Entry 2WPX (X-ray diffraction, 2.31 A resolution); this record covers chain A.

# Chain A
Molecule: ORF14
Source organism: Streptomyces clavuligerus
Notes: EC 2.3.1.-
Reference sequence: Q8KRB5 (Q8KRB5_STRCL); numbering as in UniProt (aligned over 1-339)
Chain sequence (339 residues; row label = number of the first residue in the row):
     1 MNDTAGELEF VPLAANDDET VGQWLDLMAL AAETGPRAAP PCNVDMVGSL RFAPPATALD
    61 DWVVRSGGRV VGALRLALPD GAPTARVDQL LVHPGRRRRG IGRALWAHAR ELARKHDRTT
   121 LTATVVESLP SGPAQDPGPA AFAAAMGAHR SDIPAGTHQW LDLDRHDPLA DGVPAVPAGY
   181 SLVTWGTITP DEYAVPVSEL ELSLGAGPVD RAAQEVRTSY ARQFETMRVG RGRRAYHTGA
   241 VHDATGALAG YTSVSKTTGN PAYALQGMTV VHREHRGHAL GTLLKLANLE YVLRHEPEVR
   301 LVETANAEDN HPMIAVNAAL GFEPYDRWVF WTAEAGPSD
Unresolved in the structure: 1-4, 203-210, 339
Small-molecule neighbours: acetyl coenzyme A (ACO): Leu-90, Leu-91, Val-92, Arg-97, Arg-98, Arg-99, Gly-100, Ile-101, Gly-102, Arg-103, Trp-106, Ala-123, Val-125, Asp-136, Gly-138, Pro-139, Ala-141, Phe-142, Ala-143, Ala-145

# Summary
Chain A binds acetyl coenzyme A.
Chain A is ORF14 (Streptomyces clavuligerus); the structure, Tandem GNAT protein from the clavulanic acid
biosynthesis pathway (with AcCoA), was determined by X-ray diffraction (same publication as 2WPW).
